PDB entry 7NK9 | electron microscopy, 2.90 A resolution | chains a and b of the 14 polymer chains in the assembly

Chain a:
Name: ATP synthase subunit a
Organism: Mycolicibacterium smegmatis (strain ATCC 700084 / mc(2)155)
Reference sequence: A0R206 (A0R206_MYCS2); residues 1-252 here = UniProt positions 1-252
Amino-acid sequence (252 residues; numbered 1 to 252; the number before each row is that of its first residue):
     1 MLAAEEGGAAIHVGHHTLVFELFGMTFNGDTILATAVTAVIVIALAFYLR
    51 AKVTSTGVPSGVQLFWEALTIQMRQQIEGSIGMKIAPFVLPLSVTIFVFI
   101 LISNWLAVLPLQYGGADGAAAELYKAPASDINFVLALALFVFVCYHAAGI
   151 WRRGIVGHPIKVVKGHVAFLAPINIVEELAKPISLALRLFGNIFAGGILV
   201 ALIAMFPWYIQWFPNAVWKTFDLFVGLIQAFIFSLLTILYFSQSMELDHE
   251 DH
Disordered / not traced: 1-9, 248-252
What the authors report for this chain:
  - catalytic residues: His12, His15, His16, Asp30, Asn104, Gln112, Asp117, Glu122, Lys125, His146, Arg153, Lys161, His166, Asn174, Glu177, Glu178, Lys181, Ser184, Lys219, Asp222, Gln229, Tyr240 (proposed by the authors, not directly observed)

Chain b:
Name: ATP synthase subunit b
Organism: Mycolicibacterium smegmatis (strain ATCC 700084 / mc(2)155)
Reference sequence: A0R204 (ATPF_MYCS2); numbering as in UniProt (aligned over 1-170)
Amino-acid sequence (180 residues; row label = number of the first residue in the row):
     1 MGEFSATILAASQAAEEGGGGSNFLIPNGTFFAVLIIFLIVLGVISKWVV
    51 PPISKVLAEREAMLAKTAADNRKSAEQVAAAQADYEKEMAEARAQASALR
   101 DEARAAGRSVVDEKRAQASGEVAQTLTQADQQLSAQGDQVRSGLESSVDG
   151 LSAKLASRILGVDVNSGGTQHHHHHHHHHH
Disordered / not traced: 1-21, 83-180
Differences from the reference sequence: expression tag (171-180)

Chain a / chain b interface:
Pairs across the interface (64):
  Val13(a) with Phe24(b), hydrophobic
  Thr26(a) with Asn28(b), hydrogen bond (backbone-side chain); Gly29(b), hydrogen bond (backbone-backbone); Thr30(b)
  Phe27(a) with Asn28(b); Gly29(b); Thr30(b)
  Asn28(a) with Asn28(b); Thr30(b)
  Ile32(a) with Thr30(b); Ala33(b), hydrophobic
  Thr35(a) with Val34(b); Ile37(b)
  Ala39(a) with Ile37(b), hydrophobic; Val41(b), hydrophobic
  Val42(a) with Val41(b), hydrophobic
  Ala46(a) with Val44(b), hydrophobic; Val49(b), hydrophobic
  Leu49(a) with Val49(b), hydrophobic; Ile53(b), hydrophobic
  Arg50(a) with Trp48(b)
  Val53(a) with Val56(b), hydrophobic
  Thr54(a) with Val56(b)
  Ser55(a) with Val56(b); Glu59(b), hydrogen bond
  Gln63(a) with Val56(b)
  Trp66(a) with Ile45(b), hydrophobic; Val49(b), hydrophobic; Ile53(b), hydrophobic
  Glu67(a) with Ile53(b); Leu57(b); Arg60(b), salt bridge
  Thr70(a) with Ile53(b)
  Ile71(a) with Leu57(b), hydrophobic
  Arg74(a) with Leu57(b)
  Pro91(a) with Ser46(b); Val50(b), hydrophobic
  Leu92(a) with Leu42(b), hydrophobic
  Val94(a) with Ile45(b), hydrophobic; Val50(b), hydrophobic
  Thr95(a) with Val41(b); Leu42(b); Ile45(b)
  Ile96(a) with Phe38(b), hydrophobic
  Phe99(a) with Phe38(b), hydrophobic; Val41(b), hydrophobic
  Ile131(a) with Phe24(b); Leu25(b); Ile26(b)
  Asn132(a) with Pro27(b); Asn28(b), hydrogen bond (side chain-backbone); Thr30(b), hydrogen bond; Phe31(b)
  Phe133(a) with Val34(b), hydrophobic
  Leu135(a) with Pro27(b), hydrophobic; Phe31(b)
  Ala136(a) with Phe31(b), hydrophobic; Val34(b), hydrophobic
  Leu139(a) with Phe31(b), hydrophobic
  Phe140(a) with Leu35(b), hydrophobic; Phe38(b), hydrophobic; Leu39(b), hydrophobic
  Phe190(a) with Phe24(b), hydrophobic
  Phe194(a) with Phe24(b), hydrophobic
Other interface residues (no listed pair), chain a (45 interface residues in all): His15, Met25, Thr31, Ala36, Ile43, Phe47, Pro59, Leu90, Asp130, Leu137
Other interface residues (no listed pair), chain b (34 interface residues in all): Ser22, Phe32, Ile40, Pro52, Ser54, Glu61, Met63

Summary:
45 residues of chain a and 34 residues of chain b are in contact, with 5 hydrogen bonds and 1 salt bridge.
Among the polar pairs are Glu67(a)-Arg60(b), Thr26(a)-Asn28(b) and Ser55(a)-Glu59(b). From the paper:
catalytic residues His12(a), His15(a) and His16(a) among others.
Here chain a is ATP synthase subunit a and chain b is ATP synthase subunit b, both from Mycolicibacterium
smegmatis (strain ATCC 700084 / mc(2)155). Entry 7NK9 (Mycobacterium smegmatis ATP synthase Fo domain state 1)
was determined by electron microscopy, deposited together with 7NJK, 7NJL, 7NJM, 7NJN, 7NJO, 7NJP and 20
further entries.
